Entry 8FMF (X-ray diffraction, 2.10 A resolution); this record covers chains C and D of the 4 polymer chains in the assembly.

[Chain C (and D)]
Molecule: SAVED domain-containing protein
Organism: Pseudomonas syringae
Notes: chain D of this document is another copy of the same molecule, construct and numbering; everything in this record applies to it too
UniProtKB: A0A2P0QGK5 (A0A2P0QGK5_PSESF); residues 1-388 here correspond to UniProt positions 10-397 (UniProt number = residue number + 9)
Chain sequence (388 residues; each row starts with the number of its first residue):
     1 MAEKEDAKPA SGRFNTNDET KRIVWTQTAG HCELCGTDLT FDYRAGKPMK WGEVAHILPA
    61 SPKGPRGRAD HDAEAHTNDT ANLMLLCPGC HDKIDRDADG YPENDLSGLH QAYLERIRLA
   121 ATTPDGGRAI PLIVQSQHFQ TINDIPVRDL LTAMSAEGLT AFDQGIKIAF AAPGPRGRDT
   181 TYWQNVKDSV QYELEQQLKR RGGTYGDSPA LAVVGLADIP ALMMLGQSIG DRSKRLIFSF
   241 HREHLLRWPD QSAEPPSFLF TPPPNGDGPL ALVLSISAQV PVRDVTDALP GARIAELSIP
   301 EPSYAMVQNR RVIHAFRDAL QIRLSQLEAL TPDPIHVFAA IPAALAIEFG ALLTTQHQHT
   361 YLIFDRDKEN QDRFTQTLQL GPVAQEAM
Unresolved in the structure: 1-14, 383-388 (chain D: 1-12, 64-78, 383-388)
Metal / ion sites: Zn2+: C32, C35, C87, C90; Mg2+ site 1 near D92 (its only coordinating residue here); Mg2+ site 2 near D95 (its only coordinating residue here)
Small-molecule neighbours: Y4F (Cyclic (adenosine-(2'-5')-monophosphate-adenosine-(3'-5')-monophosphate): H138, F139, L216, A217, D218, I219, L222, F240, R242, S277, A278, Q279, V280, P281, Y304, A339, A340, I341, P342, A343, D365, R366, F374

[Interface between chain C and chain D]
Contacting residue pairs - 142 pairs, chain C then chain D:
  E19(C) with Y43(D); P48(D); M49(D), hydrogen bond (side chain-backbone)
  T20(C) with Y43(D)
  R22(C) with R22(D); W51(D)
  I23(C) with T40(D); Y43(D), hydrophobic; R44(D); W51(D), hydrophobic
  W25(C) with T26(D)
  T26(C) with W25(D); A29(D); G30(D); W51(D)
  Q27(C) with R44(D), hydrogen bond
  A29(C) with T26(D); I117(D), hydrophobic; A121(D), hydrophobic
  G30(C) with T26(D)
  H31(C) with R118(D), hydrogen bond; A121(D); T122(D)
  E33(C) with P124(D)
  L34(C) with P124(D)
  C35(C) with P124(D)
  G36(C) with A121(D); T122(D); P124(D)
  D38(C) with R118(D), salt bridge
  T40(C) with T26(D)
  Y43(C) with R118(D), hydrogen bond
  P48(C) with E19(D)
  K50(C) with R22(D)
  N78(C) with Y43(D)
  T80(C) with Y43(D)
  D97(C) with R148(D), salt bridge
  D99(C) with R148(D)
  G100(C) with R148(D); T152(D)
  Y101(C) with S155(D)
  P102(C) with R247(D)
  D105(C) with T152(D); A156(D); R247(D), salt bridge
  L109(C) with S155(D); A156(D); G158(D)
  Y113(C) with A121(D), hydrogen bond (side chain-backbone); P124(D), hydrophobic
  R116(C) with A120(D); T123(D)
  I117(C) with A29(D), hydrophobic; A120(D), hydrophobic
  R118(C) with H31(D)
  A120(C) with R116(D)
  A121(C) with H31(D); G36(D); Y113(D); I117(D), hydrophobic
  T122(C) with H31(D); G36(D)
  T123(C) with R116(D)
  D125(C) with L109(D); A112(D); R116(D), salt bridge
  R128(C) with G108(D); A112(D)
  H138(C) with Q356(D)
  F139(C) with R232(D); T354(D)
  Q140(C) with K187(D); Q191(D), hydrogen bond (backbone-side chain)
  T141(C) with Q191(D); Q227(D); S228(D); I229(D); G230(D); R232(D), hydrogen bond; T354(D)
  I142(C) with L194(D), hydrophobic; E195(D); L198(D), hydrophobic; R232(D)
  N143(C) with R232(D)
  D144(C) with R201(D), salt bridge; S208(D), hydrogen bond; R232(D), hydrogen bond (backbone-backbone); S233(D)
  P146(C) with D207(D); K234(D)
  V147(C) with Y205(D), hydrophobic; D207(D), hydrogen bond (backbone-side chain)
  R148(C) with L119(D), hydrogen bond (side chain-backbone); T122(D), hydrogen bond; T123(D); D125(D); G126(D); T204(D), hydrogen bond; Y205(D); D207(D), hydrogen bond (backbone-side chain)
  L151(C) with L119(D); Y205(D)
  T152(C) with L119(D)
  S155(C) with R116(D); L119(D)
  G158(C) with R116(D), hydrogen bond (backbone-side chain)
  T160(C) with A112(D); R116(D)
  Q164(C) with Y205(D)
  R178(C) with Q356(D)
  L216(C) with R232(D)
  F240(C) with D231(D); R232(D); S233(D)
  R242(C) with D231(D), salt bridge; R317(D); T355(D)
  E243(C) with H314(D); R317(D)
  L245(C) with K234(D)
  S277(C) with Q321(D), hydrogen bond (backbone-side chain)
  A278(C) with Q321(D); S325(D)
  Q279(C) with S325(D), hydrogen bond (backbone-side chain)
  R283(C) with E328(D), hydrogen bond (side chain-backbone); A329(D), hydrogen bond (side chain-backbone); T331(D), hydrogen bond (side chain-backbone); P332(D)
  E301(C) with I322(D)
  P302(C) with I322(D)
  S303(C) with Q321(D); I322(D)
  Y304(C) with Q321(D), hydrogen bond (backbone-side chain); L352(D), hydrophobic; T355(D)
  A305(C) with D318(D)
  R366(C) with Q356(D), hydrogen bond (backbone-side chain); H357(D)
  K368(C) with Q356(D)
  D372(C) with H357(D), salt bridge; Q358(D), hydrogen bond (side chain-backbone)
Other interface residues (no listed pair), chain C (81 interface residues in all): T28, C32, P124, G126, A161, K167, P281, D367, Q371
Other interface residues (no listed pair), chain D (77 interface residues in all): D18, E115, E157, T160, R311, L330, H359, P382

[In short]
81 residues of chain C and 77 residues of chain D are in contact, with 23 hydrogen bonds and 7 salt bridges.
Among the polar pairs are D38(C)-R118(D), D97(C)-R148(D) and D105(C)-R247(D). Ligands of chain C: compound
Y4F. C32(C), C35(C), C87(C) and C90(C) coordinate Zn2+.
Chain C and chain D are both SAVED domain-containing protein (Pseudomonas syringae); the structure, Structure
of CBASS Cap5 from Pseudomonas syringae as an activated tetramer with the cyclic dinucleotide 3'2'-c-diAMP
..., was determined by X-ray diffraction, deposited together with 8FM1, 8FMG and 8FMH.
